Entry 6K0B (electron microscopy, 4.30 A resolution (low resolution: residue-level contacts below are approximate; hydrogen-bond / salt-bridge calls are withheld)); this record covers chains J and Y of the 14 polymer chains in the assembly.

[Chain J]
Name: 50S ribosomal protein L7Ae
Source organism: Methanocaldococcus jannaschii (strain ATCC 43067 / DSM 2661 / JAL-1 / JCM 10045 / NBRC 100440)
Notes: fragment: L7Ae
UniProt: P54066 (RL7A_METJA); numbering as in UniProt (aligned over 1-117)
Amino-acid sequence (117 residues; numbered 1 to 117; the number before each row is that of its first residue):
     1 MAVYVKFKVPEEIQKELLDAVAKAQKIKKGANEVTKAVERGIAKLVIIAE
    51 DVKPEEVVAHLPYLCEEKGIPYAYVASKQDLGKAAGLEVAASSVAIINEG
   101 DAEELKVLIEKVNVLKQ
Not modelled in the structure: 1

[Chain Y]
Molecule: RPR
Source organism: Methanocaldococcus jannaschii
Notes: fragment: rpr
Sequence (258 nucleotides; each row starts with the number of its first residue; numbers below 1 keep their minus sign (G-1 is residue -1)):
    -1 GGAGGGGGCUGGUGACUUUCCCCUCUUUAAGAGGGGAGGAAGUUCCGCCC
    49 ACCCCAUUUAUGGGCAGCGUCCCCUGAGAAGGGGCGGGAGAUGCAGCAGA
    99 AACGACACGGCUCCGGAAGAGAUGACGAUGAUAGUGAAAGUUGAGGACUU
   149 CCGGAGAACCGGUGAAACGGGCAUCUCCCCUGCCCGGGGUGCAAGCCGGU
   199 UUCGGCGCUUAGCCGAAUGUCACCGAAAUUACAGAAGGCGGGCUAUAGCC
   249 CCCAUUUU
From the paper describing this entry:
  - catalytic residues: G40, U41, A233, A234 (proposed by the authors, not directly observed)
  - catalytic residues: U42
  - mutagenesis - U42A, U42DEL: decreased catalytic activity

[Interface between chain J and chain Y]
Pairs across the interface - 24 pairs, chain J then chain Y:
  Lys29(J) - A126(Y)
  Gly30(J) - A126(Y)
  Gly30(J) - U127(Y)
  Gly30(J) - G128(Y)
  Ala31(J) - U127(Y)
  Ala31(J) - G128(Y)
  Asn32(J) - G128(Y)
  Asn32(J) - G141(Y)
  Glu33(J) - G128(Y)
  Glu33(J) - G141(Y)
  Lys36(J) - U140(Y)
  Lys36(J) - G141(Y)
  Asp51(J) - U127(Y)
  Val52(J) - U127(Y)
  Lys53(J) - U127(Y)
  Pro54(J) - U127(Y)
  Val57(J) - U127(Y)
  Lys78(J) - U127(Y)
  Leu87(J) - A126(Y)
  Val89(J) - A126(Y)
  Ala90(J) - U127(Y)
  Ala91(J) - A126(Y)
  Ala91(J) - U127(Y)
  Ser92(J) - U127(Y)
Interface residues without a listed pair, chain Y (6 interface residues in all): G125

[Overview]
Chain J and chain Y form an interface of 17 and 6 residues respectively. The paper reports catalytic residues
G40(Y), U41(Y) and A233(Y) among others; U42A and U42DEL of chain Y reduce catalytic activity.
Chain J is 50S ribosomal protein L7Ae (Methanocaldococcus jannaschii (strain ATCC 43067 / DSM 2661 / JAL-1 /
JCM 10045 / NBRC 100440)) and chain Y is RPR (Methanocaldococcus jannaschii); the structure, cryo-EM structure
of archaeal Ribonuclease P with mature tRNA, was determined by electron microscopy (same publication as 6K0A).
